Entry 4ON0 (X-ray diffraction, 3.00 A resolution); this record covers chains A and E of the 4 polymer chains in the assembly.

[Chain A]
Molecule: NolR
Organism: Sinorhizobium fredii
UniProtKB: Q83TD2 (Q83TD2_RHIFR); residue numbers follow UniProt; this construct covers 1-118
Chain sequence (118 residues; numbered 1 to 118; the number before each row is that of its first residue):
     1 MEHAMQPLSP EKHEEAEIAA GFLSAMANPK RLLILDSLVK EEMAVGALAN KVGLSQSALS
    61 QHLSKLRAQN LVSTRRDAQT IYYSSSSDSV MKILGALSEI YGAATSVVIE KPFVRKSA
Not modelled in the structure: 1-5, 103-118
From the paper describing this entry:
  - binding site for the 22-nt DNA strand (chain E): Gln-56
  - binding site for the 22-nt DNA strand: Gln-56
  - mutagenesis - Q56A: unchanged binding to the 22-nt DNA strand (chain E)

[Chain E]
Molecule: 22-nt DNA strand
Sequence (22 nucleotides; numbered 1 to 22; the number before each row is that of its first residue):
     1 TATTAGAGAA CCCTGATGTT AA

[Interface between chain A and chain E]
Pairs across the interface (15):
  Val-45(A) / DT1(E)  phosphate contact
  Gln-56(A) / DT1(E)  base contact
  Gln-56(A) / DA2(E)  hydrogen bond to the base
  Ser-57(A) / DT3(E)  hydrogen bond to the base
  Ser-57(A) / DT4(E)  base contact
  Ser-60(A) / DT1(E)  phosphate contact
  Ser-60(A) / DA2(E)  base contact
  Ser-60(A) / DT3(E)  base contact
  Gln-61(A) / DT4(E)  hydrogen bond to the base
  Gln-61(A) / DA5(E)  base contact
  Gln-79(A) / DT1(E)  phosphate contact
  Thr-80(A) / DT1(E)  phosphate contact
  Ile-81(A) / DT1(E)  hydrogen bond to the phosphate
  Ile-81(A) / DA2(E)  phosphate contact
  Tyr-83(A) / DA2(E)  hydrogen bond to the phosphate
Other interface residues (no listed pair), chain A (11 interface residues in all): Ser-64, Arg-67

[Summary]
11 residues of chain A and 5 residues of chain E are in contact; the contacts include 5 hydrogen bonds. Polar
pairs include Gln-56(A)/DA2(E), Ser-57(A)/DT3(E) and Gln-61(A)/DT4(E). The paper reports a binding site for
the 22-nt DNA strand (chain E) at Gln-56(A); Q56A of chain A leaves binding to the 22-nt DNA strand (chain E)
unchanged.
Here chain A is NolR (Sinorhizobium fredii) and chain E is a 22-nt DNA strand. Entry 4ON0 (Crystal Structure
of NolR from Sinorhizobium fredii in complex with oligo AA DNA) was determined by X-ray diffraction together
with 4OMY and 4OMZ from the same study.
